Entry 2XRW (X-ray diffraction, 1.33 A resolution); this record covers chains A and B.

[Chain A]
Molecule: Mitogen-activated protein kinase 8
Source organism: Homo sapiens
Notes: EC 2.7.11.24
UniProtKB: A1L4K2 (A1L4K2_HUMAN); residues 2-364 here = UniProt positions 2-364
Sequence (371 residues; numbered 0 to 370; the number before each row is that of its first residue; numbering starts at 0):
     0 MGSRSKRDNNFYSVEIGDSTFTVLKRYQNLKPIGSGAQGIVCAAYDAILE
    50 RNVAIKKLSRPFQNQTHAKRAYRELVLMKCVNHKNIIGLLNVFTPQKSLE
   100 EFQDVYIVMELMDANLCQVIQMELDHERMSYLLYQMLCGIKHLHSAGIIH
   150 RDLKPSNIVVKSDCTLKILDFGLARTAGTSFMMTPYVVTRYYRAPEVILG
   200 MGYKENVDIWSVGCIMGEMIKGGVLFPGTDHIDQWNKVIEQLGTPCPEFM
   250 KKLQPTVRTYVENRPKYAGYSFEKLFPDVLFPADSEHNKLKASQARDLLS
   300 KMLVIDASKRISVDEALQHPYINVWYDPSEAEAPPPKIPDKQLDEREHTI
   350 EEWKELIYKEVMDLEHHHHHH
Not modelled in the structure: 0, 173-188, 366-370
Differences from the reference sequence: expression tag (0-1, 365-370)
Ligand contacts: AMP-PNP (ANP; phosphoaminophosphonic acid-adenylate ester): Ile32, Gly33, Ser34, Gly35, Ala36, Gly38, Val40, Ala53, Lys55, Ile86, Met108, Glu109, Leu110, Met111, Asn114, Lys153, Ser155, Asn156, Val158, Leu168, Asp169
Reported in the primary citation:
  - contacts within the chain: Lys83-Glu329 (salt bridge)
  - specificity-determining residues: Lys83
  - specificity-determining residues: Thr164 (by similarity / conservation)

[Chain B]
Molecule: Nuclear factor of activated T-cells\, cytoplasmic 3
Notes: fragment: fragment of nfat4, residues 141-154
UniProtKB: Q12968 (NFAC3_HUMAN); residues 141-154 here = UniProt positions 141-154
Sequence (14 residues; numbered 141 to 154; the number before each row is that of its first residue):
   141 LERPSRDHLYLPLE
Not modelled in the structure: 141-142

[Interface between chain A and chain B]
Pairs across the interface (23):
  Asp112(A) with Leu153(B)
  Gln117(A) with Leu153(B); Glu154(B), hydrogen bond (side chain-backbone)
  Val118(A) with Leu153(B), hydrophobic
  Met121(A) with Pro152(B); Leu153(B), hydrophobic
  Leu123(A) with Leu151(B), hydrophobic
  Glu126(A) with Pro144(B)
  Arg127(A) with Tyr150(B), hydrogen bond (side chain-backbone); Pro152(B)
  Tyr130(A) with Arg146(B); Leu149(B), hydrophobic
  Lys160(A) with Leu151(B); Leu153(B)
  Ser161(A) with Tyr150(B); Leu151(B), hydrogen bond (backbone-backbone); Leu153(B)
  Asp162(A) with Leu149(B)
  Cys163(A) with Leu149(B), hydrophobic; Leu151(B), hydrophobic
  Trp324(A) with Arg146(B); Leu149(B), hydrophobic
  Glu329(A) with Arg146(B), salt bridge
Other interface residues (no listed pair), chain A (18 interface residues in all): Lys83, Ala113, Leu131, Val159

[Summary]
18 residues of chain A face 8 of chain B across their interface, with 3 hydrogen bonds and 1 salt bridge.
Among the polar pairs are Glu329(A)-Arg146(B), Gln117(A)-Glu154(B) and Arg127(A)-Tyr150(B). Bound to chain A:
AMP-PNP. From the paper: specificity determinants Lys83(A) and Thr164(A); contacts within the chain involving
Lys83(A) and Glu329(A).
Here chain A is Mitogen-activated protein kinase 8 (Homo sapiens) and chain B is Nuclear factor of activated
T-cells\, cytoplasmic 3. Entry 2XRW (Linear binding motifs for JNK and for calcineurin antagonistically
control the nuclear shuttling of NFAT4) was determined by X-ray diffraction together with 4FMQ, 3TEI, 2Y9Q,
2Y8O and 2XS0 from the same study.
